8Y6Q - chains G and Q of the 16 polymer chains in the assembly; structure by electron microscopy, 7.00 A resolution (low resolution: residue-level contacts below are approximate; hydrogen-bond / salt-bridge calls are withheld).

[Chain G]
Name: Caspase Dronc
Source organism: Drosophila melanogaster
Notes: EC 3.4.22.-; fragment: card
UniProtKB: Q9XYF4 (DRONC_DROME); numbering as in UniProt (aligned over 10-111)
Amino-acid sequence (102 residues; numbered 10 to 111; the number before each row is that of its first residue):
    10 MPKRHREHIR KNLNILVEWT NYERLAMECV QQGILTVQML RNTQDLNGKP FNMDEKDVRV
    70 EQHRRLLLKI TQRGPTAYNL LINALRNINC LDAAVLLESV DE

[Chain Q]
Name: Apaf-1 related killer DARK
Source organism: Drosophila melanogaster
UniProtKB: Q7KLI1 (Q7KLI1_DROME); numbering as in UniProt (aligned over 10-1246)
Amino-acid sequence (1237 residues; each row starts with the number of its first residue):
    10 YQYKDILSVF EDAFVDNFDC KDVQDMPKSI LSKEEIDHII MSKDAVSGTL RLFWTLLSKQ
    70 EEMVQKFVEE VLRINYKFLM SPIKTEQRQP SMMTRMYIEQ RDRLYNDNQV FAKYNVSRLQ
   130 PYLKLRQALL ELRPAKNVLI DGVLGSGKTW VALDVCLSYK VQCKMDFKIF WLNLKNCNSP
   190 ETVLEMLQKL LYQIDPNWTS RSDHSSNIKL RIHSIQAELR RLLKSKPYEN CLLVLLNVQN
   250 AKAWNAFNLS CKILLTTRFK QVTDFLSAAT TTHISLDHHS MTLTPDEVKS LLLKYLDCRP
   310 QDLPREVLTT NPRRLSIIAE SIRDGLATWD NWKHVNCDKL TTIIESSLNV LEPAEYRKMF
   370 DRLSVFPPSA HIPTILLSLI WFDVIKSDVM VVVNKLHKYS LVEKQPKEST ISIPSIYLEL
   430 KVKLENEYAL HRSIVDHYNI PKTFDSDDLI PPYLDQYFYS HIGHHLKNIE HPERMTLFRM
   490 VFLDFRFLEQ KIRHDSTAWN ASGSILNTLQ QLKFYKPYIC DNDPKYERLV NAILDFLPKI
   550 EENLICSKYT DLLRIALMAE DEAIFEEAHK QVQRFDDRVW FTNHGRFHQH RQIINLGDNE
   610 GRHAVYLHND FCLIALASGQ ILLTDVSLEG EDTYLLRDES DSSDILRMAV FNQQKHLITL
   670 HCNGSVKLWS LWPDCPGRRH SGGSKQQLVN SVVKRFIGSY ANLKIVAFYL NEDAGLPEAN
   730 IQLHVAFING DVSILNWDEQ DQEFKLSHVP VLKTMQSGIR CFVQVLKRYY VVCTSNCTLT
   790 VWDLTNGSSN TLELHVFNVE NDTPLALDVF DERSKTATVL LIFKYSVWRL NFLPGLSVSL
   850 QSEAVQLPEG SFITCGKRST DGRYLLLGTS EGLIVYDLKI SDPVLRSNVS EHIECVDIYE
   910 LFDPVYKYIV LCGAKGKQVV HVHTLRSVSG SNSHQNREIA WVHSADEISV MTKACLEPNV
   970 YLRSLMDMTR ERTQLLAVDS KERIHLIKPA ISRISEWSTI TPTHAASNCK INAISAFNDE
  1030 QIFVGYVDGV IIDVIHDTAL PQQFIEEPID YLKQVSPNIL VASAHSAQKT VIFQLEKIDP
  1090 LQPNDQWPLM MDVSTKYASL QEGQYIILFS DHGVCHLDIA NPSAFVKPKD SEEYIVGFDL
  1150 KNSLLFLAYE NNIIDVFRLI FSCNQLRYEQ ICEEEIAQKA KISYLVATDD GTMLAMGFEN
  1210 GTLELFAVEN RKVQLIYSIE EVHEHCIRQL LFSPCKL
Unresolved in the structure: 334-335, 390-395, 416-417, 504-515, 531, 550-557, 584-606, 698-701, 741-745, 754-755, 788-802, 838-840, 859-861, 871, 932-933, 943-945, 953-954, 962-963, 972-974, 982-983, 993-994, 1001-1006, 1014-1017, 1033-1035, 1044, 1054-1055, 1073-1075, 1086-1089, 1095-1097, 1106-1107, 1114-1119, 1128, 1138-1140, 1156-1162, 1168-1179, 1197-1198, 1206-1214

[Interface between chain G and chain Q]
Pairs across the interface - 43 pairs, chain G then chain Q:
  Val-39(G) / Asn-84(Q)
  Gln-40(G) / Asn-84(Q)
  Gln-41(G) / Lys-86(Q)
  Gly-42(G) / Asn-84(Q)
  Gly-42(G) / Tyr-85(Q)
  Gly-42(G) / Lys-86(Q)
  Gly-42(G) / Phe-87(Q)
  Ile-43(G) / Tyr-85(Q)
  Thr-45(G) / Leu-81(Q)
  Thr-45(G) / Ile-83(Q)
  Thr-45(G) / Asn-84(Q)
  Thr-45(G) / Tyr-85(Q)
  Val-46(G) / Val-32(Q)
  Val-46(G) / Val-80(Q)
  Val-46(G) / Leu-81(Q)
  Val-46(G) / Ile-83(Q)
  Gln-47(G) / Phe-23(Q)
  Gln-47(G) / Phe-27(Q)
  Gln-47(G) / Asp-28(Q)
  Gln-47(G) / Cys-29(Q)
  Gln-47(G) / Leu-61(Q)
  Gln-47(G) / Leu-81(Q)
  Met-48(G) / Asn-26(Q)
  Met-48(G) / Asp-31(Q)
  Leu-49(G) / Asp-31(Q)
  Leu-49(G) / Val-32(Q)
  Leu-49(G) / Gln-33(Q)
  Leu-49(G) / Ile-83(Q)
  Arg-50(G) / Asp-31(Q)
  Asn-51(G) / Asp-28(Q)
  Asn-51(G) / Asp-31(Q)
  Asp-54(G) / Lys-30(Q)
  Asp-54(G) / Asp-31(Q)
  Lys-58(G) / Arg-656(Q)
  Lys-58(G) / Lys-694(Q)
  Phe-60(G) / Gln-696(Q)
  Phe-60(G) / Leu-697(Q)
  Gln-81(G) / Asp-25(Q)
  Gln-81(G) / Asn-26(Q)
  Arg-82(G) / Asn-26(Q)
  Arg-82(G) / Phe-87(Q)
  Thr-85(G) / Phe-87(Q)
  Leu-89(G) / Lys-86(Q)
Interface residues without a listed pair, chain G (20 interface residues in all): Leu-44

[In short]
Chain G and chain Q form an interface of 20 and 22 residues respectively.
Here chain G is Caspase Dronc and chain Q is Apaf-1 related killer DARK, both from Drosophila melanogaster.
Entry 8Y6Q (Structure of the Dark/Dronc complex) was determined by electron microscopy (same publication as
8Y6P).
